2V4J - chains A and D of the 6 polymer chains in the assembly; structure by X-ray diffraction, 2.10 A resolution.

Chain A (and D):
Molecule: Sulfite reductase, dissimilatory-type subunit alpha
Organism: Desulfovibrio vulgaris
Notes: EC 1.8.99.3; chain D of this document is another copy of the same molecule, construct and numbering; everything in this record applies to it too
UniProtKB: P45574 (DSVA_DESVH); residues 1-437 here = UniProt positions 1-437
Chain sequence (437 residues; row label = number of the first residue in the row):
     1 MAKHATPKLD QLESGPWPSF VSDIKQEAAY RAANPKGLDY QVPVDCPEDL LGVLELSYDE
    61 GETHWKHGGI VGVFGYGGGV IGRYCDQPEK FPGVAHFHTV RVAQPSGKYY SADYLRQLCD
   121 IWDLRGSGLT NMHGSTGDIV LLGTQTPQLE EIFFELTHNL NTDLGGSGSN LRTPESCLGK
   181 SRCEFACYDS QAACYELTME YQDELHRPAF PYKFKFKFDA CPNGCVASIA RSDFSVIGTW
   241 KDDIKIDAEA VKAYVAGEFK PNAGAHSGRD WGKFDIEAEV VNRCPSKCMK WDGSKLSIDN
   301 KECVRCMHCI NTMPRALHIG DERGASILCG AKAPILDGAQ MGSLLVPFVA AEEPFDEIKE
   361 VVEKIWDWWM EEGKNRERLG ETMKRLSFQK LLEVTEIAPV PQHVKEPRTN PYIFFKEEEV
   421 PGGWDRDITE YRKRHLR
Unresolved in the structure: 1
Ion coordination: 4Fe-4S cluster Fe site 1: Cys177, Cys183, Cys221, Cys225; 4Fe-4S cluster Fe site 2: Cys284, Cys303, Cys306, Cys309
Residues lining bound ligands:
  - 4Fe-4S cluster (SF4), molecule 1: Cys177, Leu178, Gly179, Cys183, Phe185, Ala186, Asp219, Ala220, Cys221, Asn223, Gly224, Cys225
  - 4Fe-4S cluster (SF4), molecule 2: Ile244, Cys284, Pro285, Ser286, Cys288, Met289, Ile298, Cys303, Val304, Arg305, Cys306, Met307, His308, Cys309
  - Sirohydrochlorin (SH0; 3,3',3'',3'''-[(1R,2S,3S,4S,7S,8S,11S,12S,13S,16S,19S)-3,8,13,17-tetrakis(carboxylatomethyl)-8,13-dimethyl-1,2,3,4,7,8,11,12,13,16,19,20,22,24-tetradecahydroporphyrin-2,7,12,18-tetrayl]tetrapropanoate): Cys177, Leu178, Arg182, Cys183, Glu184, Phe185, Asn223, Gly224, Cys225, Arg231, Asn262, Asn311
  - sulfite ion (SO3): Arg101, Thr136, Arg172, Lys213, Lys215
  - siroheme (SRM): Ile81, Arg83, Arg101, Asn131, Gly134, Ser135, Thr136, Gly137, Asp138, Tyr212, Lys213, Lys215, Lys217, Arg231, Lys332, Ala333, Pro334, Ile335, Arg376, Arg378
Curated features (UniProtKB/Swiss-Prot):
  - binding site ([4Fe-4S] cluster): Cys177, Cys183, Cys221, Cys225, Cys284, Cys303, Cys306, Cys309
What the authors report for this chain:
  - 4Fe-4S cluster coordination: Cys177, Cys284
  - binding site for siroheme: Arg83, Lys217, Arg231, Arg376, Arg378
  - binding site for sulfite ion: Arg101, Arg172, Lys213, Lys215
  - specificity-determining residues: Lys215 (citing earlier work)

Interface between chain A and chain D:
Pairs across the interface (29):
  Glu60(A) - Arg434(D)
  Glu62(A) - Arg434(D)  salt bridge
  Glu62(A) - His435(D)  salt bridge
  Thr63(A) - His435(D)  hydrogen bond (backbone-side chain)
  His64(A) - Arg434(D)  hydrogen bond (side chain-backbone)
  His64(A) - His435(D)
  Lys66(A) - Leu436(D)
  Lys66(A) - Arg437(D)
  Asp86(A) - Arg434(D)
  Asp86(A) - His435(D)  salt bridge
  Asp86(A) - Leu436(D)
  Gln87(A) - Arg434(D)
  Pro334(A) - Tyr412(D)  hydrogen bond (backbone-side chain)
  Ile335(A) - Tyr412(D)  hydrogen bond (backbone-side chain)
  Leu336(A) - Tyr412(D)  hydrogen bond (backbone-side chain)
  Tyr412(A) - Pro334(D)
  Tyr412(A) - Ile335(D)  hydrogen bond (side chain-backbone)
  Tyr412(A) - Leu336(D)  hydrogen bond (side chain-backbone)
  Arg434(A) - Glu62(D)  salt bridge
  Arg434(A) - His64(D)  hydrogen bond (backbone-side chain)
  Arg434(A) - Asp86(D)
  Arg434(A) - Gln87(D)
  His435(A) - Glu62(D)  salt bridge
  His435(A) - Thr63(D)  hydrogen bond (side chain-backbone)
  His435(A) - His64(D)
  His435(A) - Asp86(D)  salt bridge
  Leu436(A) - Lys66(D)
  Leu436(A) - Asp86(D)
  Arg437(A) - Lys66(D)
Other interface residues (no listed pair), chain A (17 interface residues in all): Gly338, Pro411
Other interface residues (no listed pair), chain D (16 interface residues in all): Glu60, Pro411

Overview:
Chain A and chain D form an interface of 17 and 16 residues respectively, with 9 hydrogen bonds and 6 salt
bridges. Polar contacts include Glu62(A)-Arg434(D), Glu62(A)-His435(D) and Asp86(A)-His435(D). From the paper:
a binding site for siroheme at Arg83(A), Lys217(A) and Arg231(A) among others; a binding site for sulfite ion
at Arg101(A), Arg172(A) and Lys213(A) among others.
Both chains are Sulfite reductase, dissimilatory-type subunit alpha (Desulfovibrio vulgaris). Entry 2V4J (THE
CRYSTAL STRUCTURE OF Desulfovibrio vulgaris DISSIMILATORY SULFITE REDUCTASE BOUND TO DsrC PROVIDES NOVEL
INSIGHTS INTO ...) was determined by X-ray diffraction.
